PDB entry 2LYW | solution NMR | chains A and B

[Chain A]
Protein: Neurotensin receptor type 1
Notes: fragment: Extracellular domain residues 321-344
UniProt: P30989 (NTR1_HUMAN); residues 1-24 here correspond to UniProt positions 321-344 (UniProt number = residue number + 320)
Sequence (24 residues; numbered 1 to 24; the number before each row is that of its first residue):
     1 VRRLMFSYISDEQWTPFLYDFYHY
Construct notes: engineered mutation Ser7 (Cys327 in P30989)
Swiss-Prot annotation at these positions:
  - region: Val1 to Tyr24 (Neurotensin binding)

[Chain B]
Protein: Neurotensin
UniProt: P30990 (NEUT_HUMAN); residues 1-13 here correspond to UniProt positions 151-163 (UniProt number = residue number + 150)
Sequence (13 residues; row label = number of the first residue in the row):
     1 ELYENKPRRPYIL
Modified / non-standard residues: Glu1 (pyroglutamic acid; PCA)
Swiss-Prot annotation at these positions:
  - site (Cleavage): Pro10, Tyr11, Tyr11, Ile12

[Interface between chain A and chain B]
Residue-residue contacts (32):
  Arg2(A) - Ile12(B)
  Arg2(A) - Leu13(B)
  Arg3(A) - Ile12(B)
  Leu4(A) - Ile12(B)
  Met5(A) - Tyr11(B)
  Met5(A) - Ile12(B)
  Met5(A) - Leu13(B)
  Phe6(A) - Leu13(B)
  Ile9(A) - Arg8(B)
  Ile9(A) - Arg9(B)
  Ile9(A) - Tyr11(B)
  Asp11(A) - Arg9(B)
  Asp11(A) - Tyr11(B)
  Glu12(A) - Arg9(B)
  Gln13(A) - Arg9(B)
  Trp14(A) - Pro7(B)
  Trp14(A) - Arg8(B)
  Trp14(A) - Arg9(B)
  Thr15(A) - Arg9(B)
  Thr15(A) - Pro10(B)
  Phe17(A) - Pro10(B)
  Leu18(A) - Pro10(B)
  Phe21(A) - Leu13(B)
  Tyr22(A) - Arg8(B)
  Tyr22(A) - Arg9(B)
  Tyr22(A) - Pro10(B)
  Tyr22(A) - Tyr11(B)
  Tyr22(A) - Leu13(B)
  Tyr24(A) - Asn5(B)
  Tyr24(A) - Lys6(B)
  Tyr24(A) - Pro7(B)
  Tyr24(A) - Arg8(B)
Other interface residues (no listed pair), chain A (18 interface residues in all): Pro16, His23

[Overview]
The interface between chain A and chain B involves 18 residues on one side and 9 on the other.
Here chain A is Neurotensin receptor type 1 and chain B is Neurotensin. Entry 2LYW (Intermolecular
interactions between neurotensin and the third extracellular loop of human neurotensin 1 receptor) was
determined by solution NMR.
